PDB entry 4UPJ | X-ray diffraction, 1.90 A resolution | chains A and B

Chain A (and B):
Molecule: HIV-2 protease
Organism: Human immunodeficiency virus 2
Notes: EC 3.4.23.16; chain B of this document is another copy of the same molecule, construct and numbering; everything in this record applies to it too
UniProt: P04584 (POL_HV2RO); residues 1-99 here correspond to UniProt positions 86-184 (UniProt number = residue number + 85)
Chain sequence (99 residues; each row starts with the number of its first residue):
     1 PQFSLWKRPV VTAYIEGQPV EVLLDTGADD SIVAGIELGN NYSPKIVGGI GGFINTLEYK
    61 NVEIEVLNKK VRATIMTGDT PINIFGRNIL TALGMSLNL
Sequence notes: engineered mutation Leu57 (Lys142 in P04584)
Small-molecule neighbours: u097410 (U04; ({3-[1-(4-hydroxy-2-oxo-2H-chromen-3-yl)-propyl]-phenylcarbamoyl}-methyl)-carbamic acid tert-butyl ester): Leu23, Asp25, Gly27, Ala28, Asp29, Asp30, Ile32, Val47, Gly48, Gly49, Ile50, Phe53, Ile82, Ile84

Chain A / chain B interface:
Pairs across the interface (85; chain A residue first):
  Pro1(A) - Leu99(B)
  Gln2(A) - Ser96(B)
  Gln2(A) - Leu97(B)
  Gln2(A) - Asn98(B)  hydrogen bond
  Phe3(A) - Ser96(B)
  Phe3(A) - Leu97(B)  hydrogen bond (backbone-backbone)
  Leu5(A) - Arg87(B)  hydrogen bond (backbone-side chain)
  Leu5(A) - Leu90(B)  hydrophobic
  Leu5(A) - Thr91(B)
  Leu5(A) - Met95(B)
  Leu5(A) - Leu97(B)  hydrophobic
  Trp6(A) - Thr91(B)
  Arg8(A) - Asp29(B)  salt bridge
  Arg8(A) - Arg87(B)
  Pro9(A) - Thr26(B)
  Pro9(A) - Arg87(B)
  Pro9(A) - Leu97(B)  hydrophobic
  Leu23(A) - Gly27(B)
  Leu24(A) - Thr26(B)  hydrogen bond (backbone-side chain)
  Leu24(A) - Gly27(B)
  Asp25(A) - Asp25(B)
  Asp25(A) - Thr26(B)
  Asp25(A) - Gly27(B)
  Thr26(A) - Leu5(B)
  Thr26(A) - Pro9(B)
  Thr26(A) - Leu24(B)  hydrogen bond (side chain-backbone)
  Thr26(A) - Asp25(B)
  Thr26(A) - Thr26(B)  hydrogen bond (side chain-backbone)
  Thr26(A) - Leu97(B)
  Gly27(A) - Leu23(B)
  Gly27(A) - Leu24(B)
  Gly27(A) - Asp25(B)
  Asp29(A) - Arg8(B)  salt bridge
  Gly49(A) - Ile50(B)
  Ile50(A) - Gly49(B)
  Ile50(A) - Ile50(B)  hydrogen bond (backbone-backbone)
  Ile50(A) - Ile54(B)
  Ile50(A) - Thr80(B)
  Ile50(A) - Pro81(B)
  Ile50(A) - Ile82(B)  hydrophobic
  Ile50(A) - Ile84(B)  hydrophobic
  Gly51(A) - Ile50(B)  hydrogen bond (backbone-backbone)
  Gly51(A) - Gly51(B)
  Gly51(A) - Gly52(B)
  Gly52(A) - Ile50(B)
  Gly52(A) - Gly51(B)
  Ile54(A) - Ile50(B)  hydrophobic
  Leu67(A) - Leu99(B)
  Lys69(A) - Leu99(B)  hydrogen bond (side chain-backbone)
  Thr80(A) - Ile50(B)
  Pro81(A) - Gly49(B)
  Pro81(A) - Ile50(B)  hydrophobic
  Ile84(A) - Ile50(B)  hydrophobic
  Arg87(A) - Leu5(B)  hydrogen bond (side chain-backbone)
  Arg87(A) - Trp6(B)  hydrogen bond (side chain-backbone)
  Arg87(A) - Lys7(B)
  Arg87(A) - Arg8(B)
  Arg87(A) - Pro9(B)
  Leu90(A) - Leu5(B)  hydrophobic
  Thr91(A) - Leu5(B)
  Thr91(A) - Trp6(B)
  Gly94(A) - Leu99(B)
  Met95(A) - Leu5(B)
  Met95(A) - Asn98(B)
  Met95(A) - Leu99(B)
  Ser96(A) - Gln2(B)  hydrogen bond
  Ser96(A) - Phe3(B)
  Ser96(A) - Leu97(B)
  Ser96(A) - Asn98(B)  hydrogen bond (backbone-backbone)
  Leu97(A) - Pro1(B)
  Leu97(A) - Gln2(B)
  Leu97(A) - Phe3(B)  hydrogen bond (backbone-backbone)
  Leu97(A) - Thr26(B)
  Leu97(A) - Met95(B)  hydrophobic
  Leu97(A) - Ser96(B)
  Leu97(A) - Leu97(B)  hydrophobic
  Asn98(A) - Pro1(B)
  Asn98(A) - Gln2(B)  hydrogen bond
  Asn98(A) - Gly94(B)
  Asn98(A) - Met95(B)
  Asn98(A) - Ser96(B)  hydrogen bond (backbone-backbone)
  Leu99(A) - Pro1(B)  hydrogen bond (backbone-backbone)
  Leu99(A) - Leu67(B)  hydrophobic
  Leu99(A) - Leu93(B)
  Leu99(A) - Met95(B)  hydrophobic
Also at the interface, not in a pair above, chain A (37 interface residues in all): Ser4, Lys7, Phe53, Ile82, Leu93
Also at the interface, not in a pair above, chain B (36 interface residues in all): Ser4, Lys69

In short:
37 residues of chain A and 36 residues of chain B are in contact; the contacts include 17 hydrogen bonds and 2
salt bridges. Polar pairs include Arg8(A)-Asp29(B), Gln2(A)-Asn98(B) and Leu5(A)-Arg87(B). Ligands of chain A:
u097410.
Chain A and chain B are both HIV-2 protease (Human immunodeficiency virus 2); the structure, Human
immunodeficiency virus type 2 protease mutant with lys 57 replaced by leu (K57L) complex with ..., was
determined by X-ray diffraction together with 1UPJ, 2UPJ and 3UPJ from the same study.
